PDB entry 6XF8 | electron microscopy, 6.50 A resolution (low resolution: residue-level contacts below are approximate; hydrogen-bond / salt-bridge calls are withheld) | chains E and C of the 9 polymer chains in the assembly

== Chain E ==
Protein: Inner capsid protein sigma-2
From: Reovirus type 1 (strain Lang)
UniProt: P11314 (SIGM2_REOVL); residues 2-418 here = UniProt positions 2-418
Amino-acid sequence (417 residues; each row starts with the number of its first residue):
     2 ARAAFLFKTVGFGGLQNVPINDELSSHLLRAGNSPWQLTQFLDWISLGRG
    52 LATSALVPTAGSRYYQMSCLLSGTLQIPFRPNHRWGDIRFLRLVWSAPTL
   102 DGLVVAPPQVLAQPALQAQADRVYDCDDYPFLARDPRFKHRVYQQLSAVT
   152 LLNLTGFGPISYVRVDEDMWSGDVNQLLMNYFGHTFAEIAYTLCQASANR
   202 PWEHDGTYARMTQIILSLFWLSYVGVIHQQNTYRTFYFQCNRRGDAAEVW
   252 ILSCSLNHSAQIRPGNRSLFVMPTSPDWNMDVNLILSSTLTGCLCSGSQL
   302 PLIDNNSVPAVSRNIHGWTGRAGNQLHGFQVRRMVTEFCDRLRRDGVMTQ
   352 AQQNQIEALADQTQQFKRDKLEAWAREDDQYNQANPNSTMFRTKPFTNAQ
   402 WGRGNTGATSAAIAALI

== Chain C ==
Protein: Inner capsid protein lambda-1
From: Reovirus type 1 (strain Lang)
Notes: EC 3.6.4.13
UniProt: Q9WAB2 (LMBD1_REOVL); residues 217-1275 here = UniProt positions 217-1275
Amino-acid sequence (1059 residues; row label = number of the first residue in the row):
   217 QRHITEFISSWQNHPIVQVSADVENKKTAQLLHADTPRLVTWDAGLCTSF
   267 KIVPIVPAQVPQDVLAYTFFTSSYAIQSPFPEAAVSRIVVHTRWASNVDF
   317 DRDSSVIMAPPTENNIHLFKQLLNTETLSVRGANPLMFRANVLHMLLEFV
   367 LDNLYLNRHTGFSQDHTPFTEGANLRSLPGPDAEKWYSIMYPTRMGTPNV
   417 SKICNFVASCVRNRVGRFDRAQMMNGAMSEWVDVFETSDALTVSIRGRWM
   467 ARLARMNINPTEIEWALTECAQGYVTVTSPYAPSVNRLMPYRISNAERQI
   517 SQIIRIMNIGNNATVIQPVLQDISVLLQRISPLQIDPTIISNTMSTVSES
   567 TTQTLSPASSILGKLRPSNSDFSSFRVALAGWLYNGVVTTVIDDSSYPKD
   617 GGSVTSLENLWDFFILALALPLTTDPCAPVKAFMTLANMMVGFETIPMDN
   667 QIYTQSRRASAFSTPHTWPRCFMNIQLISPIDAPILRQWAEIIHRYWPNP
   717 SQIRYGAPNVFGSANLFTPPEVLLLPIDHQPANVTTPTLDFTNELTNWRA
   767 RVCELMKNLVDNQRYQPGWTQSLVSSMRGTLDKLKLIKSMTPMYLQQLAP
   817 VELAVIAPMLPFPPFQVPYVRLDRDRVPTMVGVTRQSRDTITQPALSLST
   867 TNTTVGVPLALDARAITVALLSGKYPPDLVTNVWYADAIYPMYADTEVFS
   917 NLQRDMITCEAVQTLVTLVAQISETQYPVDRYLDWIPSLRASAATAATFA
   967 EWVNTSMKTAFDLSDMLLEPLLSGDPRMTQLAIQYQQYNGRTFNVIPEMP
  1017 GSVIADCVQLTAEVFNHEYNLFGIARGDIIIGRVQSTHLWSPLAPPPDLV
  1067 FDRDTPGVHIFGRDCRISFGMNGAAPMIRDETGMMVPFEGNWIFPLALWQ
  1117 MNTRYFNQQFDAWIKTGELRIRIEMGAYPYMLHYYDPRQYANAWNLTSAW
  1167 LEEITPTSIPSVPFMVPISSDHDISSAPAVQYIISTEYNDRSLFCTNSSS
  1217 PQTIAGPDKHIPVERYNILTNPDAPPTQIQLPEVVDLYNVVTRYAYETPP
  1267 ITAVVMGVP
Not modelled in the structure: 563-570

== Interface between chain E and chain C ==
Pairs across the interface (18):
  D174(E) with Y669(C); H682(C)
  Q177(E) with H682(C)
  Q230(E) with T858(C)
  Q231(E) with R854(C); D855(C)
  Q240(E) with P860(C)
  S254(E) with P860(C)
  L257(E) with T850(C); R854(C); Q1000(C)
  N258(E) with R854(C); A998(C); N1010(C)
  H259(E) with R854(C)
  L343(E) with I857(C)
  V348(E) with D855(C); I857(C)
Also at the interface, not in a pair above, chain E (14 interface residues in all): R235, C255, M349
Also at the interface, not in a pair above, chain C (14 interface residues in all): T856, N1005, I1012

== Overview ==
The chain E/chain C interface involves 14 residues from each chain.
Chain E is Inner capsid protein sigma-2 and chain C is Inner capsid protein lambda-1, both from Reovirus type
1 (strain Lang); the structure, DLP 5 fold, was determined by electron microscopy, deposited together with
6XF7, 6ZTS, 6ZTY and 6ZTZ.
